Entry 6B4H (X-ray diffraction, 2.17 A resolution); this record covers chains D and C.

# Chain D
Name: Nucleoporin AMO1
Source organism: Chaetomium thermophilum
UniProtKB: G0S381 (AMO1_CHATD); residues 493-557 here = UniProt positions 493-557
Amino-acid sequence (73 residues; numbered 485 to 557; the number before each row is that of its first residue):
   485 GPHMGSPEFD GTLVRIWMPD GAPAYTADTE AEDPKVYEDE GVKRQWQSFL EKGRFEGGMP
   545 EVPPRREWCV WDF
Unresolved in the structure: 485-493
Differences from the reference sequence: expression tag (485-492)

# Chain C
Name: Nucleoporin GLE1
Source organism: Chaetomium thermophilum
UniProtKB: G0S7F3 (GLE1_CHATD); residue numbers follow UniProt; this construct covers 216-311, 313-529
Amino-acid sequence (318 residues; each row starts with the number of its first residue; note: 1 number in that range is skipped by the numbering (no residue carries it; nothing is unmodelled there)):
   212 GPHMRYVEIH RNLKGLRKYM AEQAKTNLKL KQRMGDMRRE IRKSVGQLTT GGMAANKDKQ
   272 QKIKSILTEA LSNQVESALV DPNNFVVEPR KPVEGATNND
  312B P
   313 LLPSIFVYLI NIFAKAAISQ FINEAGARPE TADPVGICVA AILSEPDFLW RGASLIDILI
   373 AKFRIVCPVL FGYRGSEKTE QGRQRLGWWK ESGQWISEQQ HMDRMTGLGA GFAAISLRKF
   433 ALSKKQNPYP PRFYWMAMAK IVNTPPAEIS NTQCVVLKAM VQNYEAKFIE FYGSAAIAAL
   493 RTALIDFPAR APHKSAAVNS LEVLAQMLKR DTGLDLG
Differences from the reference sequence: expression tag (212-215)
Curated features (UniProtKB/Swiss-Prot):
  - motif: Leu227 to Gln234 (Nuclear localization signal)
Residues lining bound ligands:
  - inositol hexakisphosphate (IHP), molecule 1: His221, Lys225, Arg228, Lys229, Lys327, Ser331, Lys374, Ile377, Trp401
  - inositol hexakisphosphate (IHP), molecule 2: Lys268, Lys275, Glu357, Ser435, Lys436, Lys437
What the authors report for this chain:
  - binding site for inositol hexakisphosphate: Lys225, Arg249, Lys327, Lys374

# How chain D and chain C interact
Pairs across the interface (56):
  Asp494(D) with Arg522(C)
  Val498(D) with Thr524(C)
  Ile500(D) with Leu526(C), hydrophobic
  Trp501(D) with Glu482(C)
  Pro507(D) with Glu482(C)
  Ala511(D) with Arg444(C), hydrogen bond (backbone-side chain)
  Asp512(D) with Asn439(C); Pro442(C); Pro443(C); Arg444(C), hydrogen bond (backbone-side chain)
  Thr513(D) with Arg444(C); Phe483(C); Tyr484(C), hydrogen bond (backbone-side chain)
  Glu514(D) with Arg444(C), hydrogen bond (backbone-side chain)
  Glu516(D) with Arg444(C)
  Trp530(D) with Trp447(C), hydrophobic
  Phe533(D) with Ser486(C); Ala487(C), hydrophobic; Ala490(C), hydrophobic
  Arg538(D) with Arg493(C); Gly529(C), hydrogen bond (side chain-backbone)
  Phe539(D) with Trp447(C), hydrophobic; Ala490(C); Ala491(C); Thr494(C)
  Gly542(D) with Asn455(C)
  Met543(D) with Trp447(C); Met450(C), hydrophobic; Ala451(C), hydrophobic; Val454(C), hydrophobic; Asn455(C), hydrogen bond (backbone-side chain); Ala491(C), hydrophobic
  Pro544(D) with Trp447(C), hydrogen bond (backbone-side chain); Ala451(C)
  Glu545(D) with Met448(C); Ala451(C)
  Val546(D) with Trp447(C)
  Pro547(D) with Arg444(C); Trp447(C); Tyr484(C)
  Pro548(D) with Tyr484(C); Ala487(C), hydrophobic
  Arg550(D) with Phe483(C), hydrogen bond (side chain-backbone)
  Cys553(D) with Tyr484(C), hydrogen bond (side chain-backbone); Ser486(C); Ala487(C), hydrophobic
  Val554(D) with Gly485(C); Ser486(C), hydrogen bond (backbone-backbone)
  Trp555(D) with Ile481(C), hydrogen bond (side chain-backbone); Glu482(C), hydrogen bond (side chain-backbone); Phe483(C); Gly485(C)
  Phe557(D) with Ile481(C), hydrophobic; Gly485(C); Ser486(C); Ile489(C), hydrophobic
Other interface residues (no listed pair), chain D (29 interface residues in all): Ala515, Gly537, Trp552
Other interface residues (no listed pair), chain C (31 interface residues in all): Phe445, Asp498, Lys521, Asp523, Gly525

# Overview
Chain D and chain C form an interface of 29 and 31 residues respectively; the contacts include 12 hydrogen
bonds. Polar pairs include Ala511(D)-Arg444(C), Asp512(D)-Arg444(C) and Thr513(D)-Tyr484(C). Chain C binds
inositol hexakisphosphate. From the paper: a binding site for inositol hexakisphosphate at Lys225(C),
Arg249(C) and Lys327(C) among others.
Here chain D is Nucleoporin AMO1 and chain C is Nucleoporin GLE1, both from Chaetomium thermophilum. Entry
6B4H (Crystal structure of Chaetomium thermophilum Gle1 CTD-Nup42 GBM-IP6 complex) was determined by X-ray
diffraction, deposited together with 6B4E, 6B4I and 6B4J.
